Entry 7VAJ (electron microscopy, 3.10 A resolution); this record covers chains D and G of the 12 polymer chains in the assembly.

Chain D:
Name: V-type ATP synthase beta chain
Organism: Thermus thermophilus HB8
UniProtKB: Q56404 (VATB_THET8); numbering as in UniProt (aligned over 1-478)
Amino-acid sequence (478 residues; row label = number of the first residue in the row):
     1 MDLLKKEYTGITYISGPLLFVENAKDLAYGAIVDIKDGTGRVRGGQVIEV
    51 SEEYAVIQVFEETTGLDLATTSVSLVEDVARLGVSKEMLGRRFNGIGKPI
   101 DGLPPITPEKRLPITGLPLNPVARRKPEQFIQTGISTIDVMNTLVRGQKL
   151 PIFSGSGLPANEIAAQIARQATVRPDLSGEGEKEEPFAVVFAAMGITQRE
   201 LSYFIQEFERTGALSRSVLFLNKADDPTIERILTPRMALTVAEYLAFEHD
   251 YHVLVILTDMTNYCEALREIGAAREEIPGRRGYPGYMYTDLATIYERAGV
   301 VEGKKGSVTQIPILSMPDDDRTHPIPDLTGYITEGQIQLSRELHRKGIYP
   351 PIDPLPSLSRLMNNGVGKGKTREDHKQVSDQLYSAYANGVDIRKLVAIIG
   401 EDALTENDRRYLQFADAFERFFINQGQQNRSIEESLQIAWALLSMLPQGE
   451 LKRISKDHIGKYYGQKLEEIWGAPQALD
Not modelled in the structure: 1-4, 475-478

Chain G:
Name: V-type ATP synthase subunit D
Organism: Thermus thermophilus HB8
UniProtKB: O87880 (VATD_THET8); numbering as in UniProt (aligned over 1-223)
Amino-acid sequence (223 residues; row label = number of the first residue in the row):
     1 MSQVSPTRMNLLQRRGQLRLAQKGVDLLKKKRDALVAEFFGLVREAMEAR
    51 KALDQAAKEAYAALLLAQAFDGPEVVAGAALGVPPLEGVEAEVENVWGSK
   101 VPRLKATFPDGALLSPVGTPAYTLEASRAFRRYAEALIRVANTETRLKKI
   151 GEEIKKTTRRVNALEQVVIPGIRAQIRFIQQVLEQREREDTFRLKRIKGK
   201 IEAREAEEEGGRPNPQVEIGAGL
Not modelled in the structure: 1-3, 210-223

Interface between chain D and chain G:
Pairs across the interface (15):
  Glu-275(D) with Lys-198(G)
  Ile-277(D) with Thr-191(G); Lys-195(G)
  Gly-279(D) with Glu-187(G)
  Arg-280(D) with Glu-187(G)
  Arg-281(D) with Arg-8(G); Glu-187(G), hydrogen bond (backbone-side chain)
  Asp-320(D) with Leu-12(G)
  Thr-322(D) with Arg-15(G)
  Asp-391(D) with Asp-26(G); Lys-30(G)
  Lys-394(D) with Lys-23(G)
  Leu-395(D) with Leu-27(G), hydrophobic
  Ile-398(D) with Leu-27(G), hydrophobic
  Ile-399(D) with Trp-97(G), hydrophobic
Other interface residues (no listed pair), chain D (13 interface residues in all): Asp-318
Other interface residues (no listed pair), chain G (14 interface residues in all): Lys-31, Ala-34

Overview:
The interface between chain D and chain G involves 13 residues on one side and 14 on the other, with 1
hydrogen bond. The hydrogen-bonded pair is Arg-281(D)/Glu-187(G).
Chain D is V-type ATP synthase beta chain and chain G is V-type ATP synthase subunit D, both from Thermus
thermophilus HB8; the structure, Nucleotide-free V1EG domain of V/A-ATPase from Thermus thermophilus,
state1-2, was determined by electron microscopy (same publication as 7VAI, 7VAK, 7VAL, 7VAM, 7VAN, 7VAO and 11
further entries).
